Entry 9MVZ (electron microscopy, 2.81 A resolution); this record covers chains D and G of the 9 polymer chains in the assembly.

== Chain D ==
Molecule: MmpL5 protein
From: Mycolicibacterium smegmatis
Reference sequence: A0QS80 (A0QS80_MYCS2); residues 1-967 here = UniProt positions 1-967
Chain sequence (967 residues; numbered 1 to 967; the number before each row is that of its first residue):
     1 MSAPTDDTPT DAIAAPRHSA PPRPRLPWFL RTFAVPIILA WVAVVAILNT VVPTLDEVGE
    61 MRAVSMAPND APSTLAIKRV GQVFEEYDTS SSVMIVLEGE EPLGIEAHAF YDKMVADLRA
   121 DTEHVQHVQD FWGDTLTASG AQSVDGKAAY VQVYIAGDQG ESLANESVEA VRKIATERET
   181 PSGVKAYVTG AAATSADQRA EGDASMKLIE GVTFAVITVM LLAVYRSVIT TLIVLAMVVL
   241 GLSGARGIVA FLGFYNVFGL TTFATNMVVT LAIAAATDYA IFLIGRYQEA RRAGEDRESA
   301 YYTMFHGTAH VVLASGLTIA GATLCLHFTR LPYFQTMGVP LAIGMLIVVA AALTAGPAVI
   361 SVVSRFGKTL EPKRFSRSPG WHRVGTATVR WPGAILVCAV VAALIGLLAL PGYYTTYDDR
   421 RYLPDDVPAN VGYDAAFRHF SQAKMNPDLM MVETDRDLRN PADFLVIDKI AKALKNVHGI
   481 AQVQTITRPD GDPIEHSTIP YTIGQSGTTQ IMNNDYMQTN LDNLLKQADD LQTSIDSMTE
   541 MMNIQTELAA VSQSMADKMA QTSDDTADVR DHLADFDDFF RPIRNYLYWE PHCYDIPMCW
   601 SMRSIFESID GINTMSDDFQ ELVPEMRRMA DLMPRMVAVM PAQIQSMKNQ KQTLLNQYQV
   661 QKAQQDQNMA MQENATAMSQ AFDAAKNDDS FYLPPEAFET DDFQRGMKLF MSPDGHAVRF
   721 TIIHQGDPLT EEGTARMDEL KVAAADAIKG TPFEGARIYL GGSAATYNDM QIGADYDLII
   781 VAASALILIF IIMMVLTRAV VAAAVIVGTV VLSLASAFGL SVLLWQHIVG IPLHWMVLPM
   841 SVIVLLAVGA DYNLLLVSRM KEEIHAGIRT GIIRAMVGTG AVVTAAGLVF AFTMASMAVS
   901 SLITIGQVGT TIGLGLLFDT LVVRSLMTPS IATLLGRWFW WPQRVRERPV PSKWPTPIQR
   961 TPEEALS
Disordered / not traced: 1-19, 958-967
Disulfide bonds: Cys593-Cys599

== Chain G ==
Molecule: Meromycolate extension acyl carrier protein
From: Mycolicibacterium smegmatis
Reference sequence: A0R0B3 (ACPM_MYCS2); residues 1-99 here = UniProt positions 1-99
Chain sequence (99 residues; row label = number of the first residue in the row):
     1 MAATQEEIIA GLAEIIEEVT GIEPSEVTPE KSFVDDLDID SLSMVEIAVQ TEDKYGVKIP
    61 DEDLAGLRTV GDVVAYIQKL EEENPEAAAA LREKFAADQ
Disordered / not traced: 1, 83-99
Swiss-Prot annotation at these positions:
  - modified residue: Ser41 (O-(pantetheine 4'-phosphoryl)serine)
  - cross-link: Lys79 (Isoglutamyl lysine isopeptide (Lys-Gln) (interchain with Q-Cter in protein Pup))

== Chain D / chain G interface ==
Contacting residue pairs - 37 pairs, chain D then chain G:
  Arg377(D) - Glu17(G)
  Arg377(D) - Glu18(G)  hydrogen bond (side chain-backbone)
  Arg377(D) - Val19(G)  hydrogen bond (side chain-backbone)
  Arg377(D) - Thr20(G)  hydrogen bond (side chain-backbone)
  Arg377(D) - Gly21(G)
  His382(D) - Val19(G)
  His382(D) - Glu46(G)
  Arg383(D) - Asp40(G)  salt bridge
  Arg383(D) - Leu42(G)
  Thr386(D) - Glu46(G)
  Arg390(D) - Val49(G)
  Arg390(D) - Ile59(G)  hydrogen bond (side chain-backbone)
  Arg390(D) - Asp61(G)  salt bridge
  Arg390(D) - Leu64(G)
  Trp391(D) - Asp61(G)  hydrogen bond
  Gly867(D) - Asp53(G)
  Arg869(D) - Asp53(G)
  Thr870(D) - Gln50(G)
  Thr870(D) - Asp53(G)
  Ile873(D) - Glu46(G)
  Arg874(D) - Glu18(G)  salt bridge
  Arg948(D) - Glu52(G)  salt bridge
  Arg948(D) - Asp53(G)
  Pro949(D) - Asp53(G)
  Pro951(D) - Lys54(G)
  Ser952(D) - Lys54(G)  hydrogen bond (backbone-backbone)
  Ser952(D) - Tyr55(G)
  Lys953(D) - Tyr55(G)
  Trp954(D) - Ala3(G)
  Trp954(D) - Glu7(G)
  Trp954(D) - Ile8(G)  hydrophobic
  Trp954(D) - Tyr55(G)  hydrophobic
  Trp954(D) - Ile77(G)  hydrophobic
  Pro955(D) - Glu7(G)
  Pro955(D) - Tyr55(G)
  Thr956(D) - Glu7(G)
  Pro957(D) - Glu6(G)
Interface residues without a listed pair, chain D (25 interface residues in all): Val389, Ala866, Ile868, Glu947, Val950
Interface residues without a listed pair, chain G (31 interface residues in all): Ala10, Gly11, Leu12, Glu14, Val45, Ala48, Thr51, Val57, Pro60

== Overview ==
Chain D and chain G form an interface of 25 and 31 residues respectively; the contacts include 6 hydrogen
bonds and 4 salt bridges. Polar contacts include Arg383(D)-Asp40(G), Arg390(D)-Asp61(G) and
Arg874(D)-Glu18(G).
Chain D is MmpL5 protein and chain G is Meromycolate extension acyl carrier protein, both from
Mycolicibacterium smegmatis; the structure, Tripartite complex of MmpL5-S5-AcpM from Mycolicibacterium
smegmatis, was determined by electron microscopy.
